3RAX - chains A and D of the 3 polymer chains in the assembly; structure by X-ray diffraction, 1.89 A resolution.

# Chain A
Name: DNA polymerase IV
From: Sulfolobus solfataricus
Notes: EC 2.7.7.7
UniProtKB: Q97W02 (DPO42_SULSO); residue numbers follow UniProt; this construct covers 2-341
Chain sequence (341 residues; row label = number of the first residue in the row):
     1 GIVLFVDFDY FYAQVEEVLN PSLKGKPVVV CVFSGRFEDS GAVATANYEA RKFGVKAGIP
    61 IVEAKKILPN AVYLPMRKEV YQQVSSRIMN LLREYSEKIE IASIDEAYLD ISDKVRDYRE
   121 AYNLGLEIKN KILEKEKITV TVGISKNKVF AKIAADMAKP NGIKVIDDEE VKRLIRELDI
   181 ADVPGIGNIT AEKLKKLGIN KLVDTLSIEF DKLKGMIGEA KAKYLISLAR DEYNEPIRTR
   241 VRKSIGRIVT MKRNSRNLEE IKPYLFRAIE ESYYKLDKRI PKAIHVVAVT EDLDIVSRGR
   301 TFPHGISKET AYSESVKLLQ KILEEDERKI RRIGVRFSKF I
Construct notes: expression tag (1)
Metal / ion sites: Ca2+ site 1: Asp7, Asp105, Glu106 (together with 2'-deoxyguanosine-5'-triphosphate); Ca2+ site 2: Asp7, Phe8, Asp105 (together with 2'-deoxyguanosine-5'-triphosphate); Ca2+ site 3: Ala181, Ile186
Ligand contacts: 2'-deoxyguanosine-5'-triphosphate (DGT): Asp7, Phe8, Asp9, Tyr10, Phe11, Tyr12, Val32, Val43, Ala44, Thr45, Tyr48, Arg51, Ala57, Gly58, Met76, Ile104, Asp105, Lys159
Swiss-Prot annotation at these positions:
  - active site: Glu106
  - binding site (Mg(2+)): Asp7, Asp105
  - site: Tyr12 (Substrate discrimination)
  - mutagenesis: Asp105 to Glu106 (Loss of function)

# Chain D
Molecule: 13-nt DNA strand
Sequence (13 nucleotides; numbered 802 to 814; the number before each row is that of its first residue):
   802 GTTGGATGGT AGX
Modified / non-standard residues: 2DT (3'-deoxythymidine-5'-monophosphate) at position 814

# How chain A and chain D interact
Pairs across the interface - 26 pairs, chain A then chain D:
  Lys152(A) - 2DT_814(D)  salt bridge to the phosphate
  Pro184(A) - DG813(D)  phosphate contact
  Gly185(A) - DA812(D)  sugar contact
  Gly185(A) - DG813(D)  hydrogen bond to the phosphate
  Ile186(A) - DA812(D)  phosphate contact
  Ile186(A) - DG813(D)  phosphate contact
  Gly187(A) - DA812(D)  hydrogen bond to the phosphate
  Gly187(A) - DG813(D)  phosphate contact
  Asn188(A) - DA812(D)  hydrogen bond to the phosphate
  Ile189(A) - DT811(D)  phosphate contact
  Ile189(A) - DA812(D)  hydrogen bond to the phosphate
  Thr190(A) - DT811(D)  phosphate contact
  Thr190(A) - DA812(D)  hydrogen bond to the phosphate
  Lys221(A) - DA812(D)  sugar contact
  His285(A) - DT808(D)  base contact
  Val296(A) - DG809(D)  phosphate contact
  Ser297(A) - DT808(D)  sugar contact
  Ser297(A) - DG809(D)  hydrogen bond to the phosphate
  Arg298(A) - DT808(D)  salt bridge to the phosphate
  Arg298(A) - DG809(D)  salt bridge to the phosphate
  Gly299(A) - DT808(D)  hydrogen bond to the phosphate
  Arg300(A) - DA807(D)  phosphate contact
  Thr301(A) - DG806(D)  sugar contact
  Thr301(A) - DA807(D)  hydrogen bond to the phosphate
  Lys321(A) - DT808(D)  salt bridge to the phosphate
  Lys339(A) - DG806(D)  salt bridge to the phosphate
Interface residues without a listed pair, chain A (21 interface residues in all): Glu106, Val183, Ile295

# In short
21 residues of chain A and 8 residues of chain D are in contact; the contacts include 8 hydrogen bonds and 5
salt bridges. Polar pairs include Gly185(A)-DG813(D), Gly187(A)-DA812(D) and Asn188(A)-DA812(D). Bound to
chain A: 2'-deoxyguanosine-5'-triphosphate.
Chain A is DNA polymerase IV (Sulfolobus solfataricus) and chain D is a 13-nt DNA strand; the structure, Dpo4
extension ternary complex with 3'-terminal primer T base opposite the 1-methylguanine (M1G) lesion, was
determined by X-ray diffraction together with 3RAQ, 3RB0, 3RB3, 3RB4 and 3RB6 from the same study.
